7JUA - chain A; structure by X-ray diffraction, 2.35 A resolution.

[Chain A]
Molecule: Irp2 protein
From: Yersinia pestis
Notes: fragment: heterocyclization domain
UniProtKB: Q9Z399 (Q9Z399_YERPE); residues 1480-1910 here correspond to UniProt positions 1486-1916 (UniProt number = residue number + 6)
Sequence (452 residues; numbered 1459 to 1910; the number before each row is that of its first residue):
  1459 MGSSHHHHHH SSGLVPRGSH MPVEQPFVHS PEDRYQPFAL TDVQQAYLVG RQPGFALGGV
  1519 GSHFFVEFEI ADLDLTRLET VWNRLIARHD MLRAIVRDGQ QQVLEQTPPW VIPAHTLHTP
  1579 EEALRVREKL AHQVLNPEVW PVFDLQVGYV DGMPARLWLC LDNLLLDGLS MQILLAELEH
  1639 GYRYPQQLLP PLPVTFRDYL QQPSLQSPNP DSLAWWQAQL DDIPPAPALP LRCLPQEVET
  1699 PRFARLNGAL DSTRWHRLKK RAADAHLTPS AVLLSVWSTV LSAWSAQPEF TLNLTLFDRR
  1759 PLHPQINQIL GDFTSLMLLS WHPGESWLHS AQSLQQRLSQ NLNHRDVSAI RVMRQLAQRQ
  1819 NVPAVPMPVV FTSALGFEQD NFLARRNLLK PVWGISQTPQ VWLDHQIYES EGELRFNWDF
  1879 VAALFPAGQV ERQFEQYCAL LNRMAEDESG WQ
Not modelled in the structure: 1459-1482, 1666, 1910
Sequence notes: initiating methionine (1459); expression tag (1460-1479)
Metal / ion sites: Na+: Ser1520, His1521, Asn1621, Gln1855
Residues lining bound ligands: 2-(2-methoxyethoxy)ethanol (PG0): Phe1522, Val1524, Arg1703, Asn1705, Leu1841, Pro1849, Trp1851, Gly1852, Asn1875
What the authors report for this chain:
  - conformationally variable residues (order/disorder transition): Pro1666
  - catalytic residues: Thr1830, Asp1862, Gln1864 (citing earlier work)

[In short]
Chain A binds 2-(2-methoxyethoxy)ethanol. Ser1520, His1521, Asn1621 and Gln1855 coordinate Na+. The paper
reports catalytic residues Thr1830, Asp1862 and Gln1864; conformational variability at Pro1666.
Chain A is Irp2 protein (Yersinia pestis); the structure, Crystal structure of the second heterocyclization
domain of yersiniabactin synthetase at 2.35 A resolution, was determined by X-ray diffraction, deposited
together with 7JTJ.
